PDB entry 1G9Y | X-ray diffraction, 2.05 A resolution | chains C and B of the 4 polymer chains in the assembly

Chain C:
Molecule: 24-nt DNA strand
Sequence (24 nucleotides; row label = number of the first residue in the row):
   401 CGAAACTGTC TCACGACGTT TTGC
Metal / ion sites: Ca2+ site 1: DC414, DG415 (shared with 1 residue of chain A; Asp220(B) of chain B; 2 residues of chain D); Ca2+ site 2: DC414 (shared with 1 residue of chain A; Asp220(B) of chain B; 1 residue of chain D); Ca2+ site 3: DG415 (shared with 1 residue of chain A; Gly219(B) of chain B; 1 residue of chain D)

Chain B:
Molecule: DNA endonuclease I-crei
Organism: Chlamydomonas reinhardtii
Notes: EC 3.1.-.-
UniProtKB: P05725 (DNE1_CHLRE); residues 202-353 here correspond to UniProt positions 2-153 (UniProt number = residue number - 200)
Sequence (152 residues; each row starts with the number of its first residue):
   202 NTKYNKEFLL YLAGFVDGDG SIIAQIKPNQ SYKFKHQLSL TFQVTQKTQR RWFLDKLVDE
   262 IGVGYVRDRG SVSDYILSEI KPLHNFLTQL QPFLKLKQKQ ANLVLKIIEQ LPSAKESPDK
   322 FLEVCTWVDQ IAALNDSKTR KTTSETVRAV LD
Metal / ion sites: Ca2+ site 1: Gly219 (shared with 1 residue of chain A; DG415(C) of chain C; 1 residue of chain D); Ca2+ site 2: Asp220 (shared with 1 residue of chain A; DC414(C), DG415(C) of chain C; 2 residues of chain D)
UniProt features mapped onto this chain:
  - region (Interaction with DNA): Gln226 to Gln238, Gln244 to Gln247, Arg268 to Arg270, Ser338 to Thr343
  - binding site (Mg(2+)): Gly219, Asp220

Chain C / chain B interface:
Residue-residue contacts (40; chain C residue first):
  DA413(C) with Lys248(B), salt bridge to the phosphate; Val273(B), base contact
  DC414(C) with Asp220(B), phosphate contact; Thr246(B), sugar contact; Gln247(B), hydrogen bond to the phosphate; Lys248(B), hydrogen bond to the phosphate; Arg251(B), salt bridge to the phosphate; Arg270(B), base contact; Val273(B), base contact
  DG415(C) with Gly219(B), phosphate contact; Asp220(B), phosphate contact; Gly221(B), sugar contact; Ser222(B), sugar contact; Thr246(B), base contact; Arg270(B), hydrogen bond to the base
  DA416(C) with Gly221(B), phosphate contact; Ser222(B), hydrogen bond to the phosphate; Ile224(B), base contact; Gln244(B), hydrogen bond to the base; Arg270(B), base contact; Lys298(B), salt bridge to the phosphate; Asn336(B), phosphate contact; Asp337(B), hydrogen bond to the phosphate; Ser338(B), phosphate contact
  DC417(C) with Ile224(B), phosphate contact; Gln226(B), sugar contact; Ala333(B), phosphate contact; Asn336(B), hydrogen bond to the phosphate; Ser338(B), hydrogen bond to the phosphate; Thr340(B), sugar contact; Arg341(B), phosphate contact; Lys342(B), phosphate contact
  DG418(C) with Gln226(B), base contact; Thr340(B), sugar contact; Arg341(B), phosphate contact; Lys342(B), hydrogen bond to the phosphate; Thr343(B), hydrogen bond to the phosphate
  DT419(C) with Lys228(B), base contact; Pro229(B), phosphate contact
  DT421(C) with Asn230(B), hydrogen bond to the base
Interface residues without a listed pair, chain C (9 interface residues in all): DT420
Interface residues without a listed pair, chain B (30 interface residues in all): Ala225, Ile227, Arg268, Ile332, Lys339

Overview:
9 residues of chain C and 30 residues of chain B are in contact; the contacts include 11 hydrogen bonds and 3
salt bridges. Polar contacts include DG415(C)-Arg270(B), DA416(C)-Gln244(B) and DT421(C)-Asn230(B). From
UniProt: Mg2+-binding residues Gly219(B) and Asp220(B) on chain B.
Here chain C is a 24-nt DNA strand and chain B is DNA endonuclease I-crei (Chlamydomonas reinhardtii). Entry
1G9Y (Homing endonuclease I-crei / DNA substrate complex with calcium) was determined by X-ray diffraction,
deposited together with 1G9Z.
